Entry 6TUI (electron microscopy, 10.47 A resolution (very low resolution: no residue pairs are listed; an interface is given only as per-side residue counts)); this record covers chains F and E of the 52 polymer chains in the assembly.

== Chain F ==
Protein: Tail terminator protein Rcc01690
Source organism: Rhodobacter capsulatus SB 1003
UniProtKB: D5ATZ6 (D5ATZ6_RHOCB); residues 1-135 here = UniProt positions 1-135
Amino-acid sequence (135 residues; each row starts with the number of its first residue):
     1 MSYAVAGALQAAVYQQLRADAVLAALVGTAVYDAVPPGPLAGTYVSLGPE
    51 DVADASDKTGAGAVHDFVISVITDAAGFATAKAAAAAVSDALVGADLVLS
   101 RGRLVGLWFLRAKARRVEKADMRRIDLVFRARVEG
Disordered / not traced: 1

== Chain E ==
Protein: Stopper protein Rcc01689
Source organism: Rhodobacter capsulatus SB 1003
UniProtKB: D5ATZ5 (D5ATZ5_RHOCB); residues 1-112 here = UniProt positions 1-112
Amino-acid sequence (112 residues; numbered 1 to 112; the number before each row is that of its first residue):
     1 MSRPRLNRLLVLEEAVRVADGAGGHRLDWQAKGEVWAEVTAGSGSERAGE
    51 FVTLASVPFTIVVRAAPVGAARRPRPEQRFREGARIFRILAVAERDREGH
   101 YLSCFAREEVVA
Disordered / not traced: 1-2

== Chain F / chain E interface ==
At this resolution (10 A) residue pairs are not listed: 18 residues of chain F and 17 of chain E lie at the interface.

== Overview ==
The interface between chain F and chain E involves 18 residues on one side and 17 on the other.
Here chain F is Tail terminator protein Rcc01690 and chain E is Stopper protein Rcc01689, both from
Rhodobacter capsulatus SB 1003. Entry 6TUI (Virion of empty GTA particle) was determined by electron
microscopy, deposited together with 6TB9, 6TBA, 6TE8, 6TE9, 6TEB, 6TEH and 3 further entries.
